Entry 4U5C (X-ray diffraction, 3.69 A resolution); this record covers chains E and F of the 6 polymer chains in the assembly.

== Chain E (and F) ==
Protein: Con-ikot-ikot
Source organism: Conus striatus
Notes: chain F of this document is another copy of the same molecule, construct and numbering; everything in this record applies to it too
UniProt: P0CB20 (CONII_CONST); residues 1-86 here correspond to UniProt positions 38-123 (UniProt number = residue number + 37)
Sequence (90 residues; row label = number of the first residue in the row; numbers below 1 keep their minus sign (Gly-3 is residue -3)):
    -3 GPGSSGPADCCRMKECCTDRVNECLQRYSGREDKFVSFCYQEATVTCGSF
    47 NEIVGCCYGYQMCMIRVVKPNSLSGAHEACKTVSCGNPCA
Disordered / not traced: -3 to 1
Cystine bridges: Cys12-Cys43, Cys13-Cys52, Cys20-Cys35, Cys53-Cys81, Cys59-Cys76
Differences from the reference sequence: expression tag (-3 to 0)

== Interface between chain E and chain F ==
Pairs across the interface - 23 pairs, chain E then chain F:
  Pro3(E) - Ser80(F)
  Ala4(E) - Ser80(F)
  Ala4(E) - Gly82(F)  hydrogen bond (backbone-backbone)
  Asp5(E) - Lys10(F)  salt bridge
  Asp5(E) - Ser80(F)
  Asp5(E) - Cys81(F)
  Cys6(E) - Cys6(F)  disulfide
  Cys6(E) - Cys7(F)
  Cys7(E) - Cys7(F)  disulfide
  Cys7(E) - Lys10(F)
  Arg8(E) - Ser80(F)
  Lys10(E) - Asp5(F)  salt bridge
  Phe46(E) - Gly82(F)
  Phe46(E) - Asn83(F)
  Phe46(E) - Pro84(F)
  Thr78(E) - Arg8(F)
  Ser80(E) - Pro3(F)
  Ser80(E) - Asp5(F)
  Cys81(E) - Asp5(F)
  Gly82(E) - Ala4(F)  hydrogen bond (backbone-backbone)
  Gly82(E) - Phe46(F)
  Pro84(E) - Phe46(F)
  Cys85(E) - Cys85(F)  disulfide
Other interface residues (no listed pair), chain E (16 interface residues in all): Val79, Asn83
Other interface residues (no listed pair), chain F (15 interface residues in all): Val79
Inter-chain disulfides: Cys6(E)-Cys6(F), Cys7(E)-Cys7(F), Cys85(E)-Cys85(F)

== Summary ==
The interface between chain E and chain F involves 16 residues on one side and 15 on the other, with 3
disulfide bonds, 2 hydrogen bonds and 2 salt bridges. Polar contacts include Asp5(E)-Lys10(F) and
Ala4(E)-Gly82(F).
Both chains are Con-ikot-ikot (Conus striatus). Entry 4U5C (Crystal structure of GluA2, con-ikot-ikot snail
toxin, partial agonist FW and postitive modulator (R,R)-2b complex) was determined by X-ray diffraction,
deposited together with 4U5B, 4U5D, 4U5E and 4U5F.
